PDB entry 8RH1 | electron microscopy, 3.45 A resolution | chains H and L of the 9 polymer chains in the assembly

[Chain H]
Name: HDIT101 Fab heavy chain
Organism: Homo sapiens
Notes: antibody fragment or engineered binder
Sequence (450 residues; numbered 22 to 471; the number before each row is that of its first residue):
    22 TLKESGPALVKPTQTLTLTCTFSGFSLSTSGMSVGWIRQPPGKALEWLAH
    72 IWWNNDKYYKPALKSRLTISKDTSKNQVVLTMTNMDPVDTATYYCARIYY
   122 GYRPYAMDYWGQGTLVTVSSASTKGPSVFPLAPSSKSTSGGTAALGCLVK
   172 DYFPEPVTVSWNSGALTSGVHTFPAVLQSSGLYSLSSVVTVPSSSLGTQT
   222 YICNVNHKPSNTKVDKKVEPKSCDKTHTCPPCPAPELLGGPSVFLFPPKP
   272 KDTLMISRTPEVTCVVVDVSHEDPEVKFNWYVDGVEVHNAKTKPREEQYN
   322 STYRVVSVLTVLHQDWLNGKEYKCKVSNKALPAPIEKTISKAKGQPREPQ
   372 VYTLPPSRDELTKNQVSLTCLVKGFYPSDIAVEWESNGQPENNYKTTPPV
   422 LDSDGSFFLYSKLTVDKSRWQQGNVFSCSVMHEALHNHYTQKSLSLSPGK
Disordered / not traced: 142-471
Disulfides: Cys41-Cys116

[Chain L]
Name: HDIT101 Fab light chain
Organism: Homo sapiens
Notes: antibody fragment or engineered binder
Sequence (218 residues; each row starts with the number of its first residue):
    21 IVMTQTPLSLPVTPGEPASISCRSSQSIVHSNGNTYLEWYLQKPGQSPQL
    71 LIYKVSNRFSGVPDRFSGSGSGTDFTLKISRVEAEDVGVYYCFQGSHVPW
   121 SFGQGTKLEIKRTVAAPSVFIFPPSDEQLKSGTASVVCLLNNFYPREAKV
   171 QWKVDNALQSGNSQESVTEQDSKDSTYSLSSTLTLSKADYEKHKVYACEV
   221 THQGLSSPVTKSFNRGEC
Disordered / not traced: 132-238
Disulfides: Cys42-Cys112

[Interface between chain H and chain L]
Residue-residue contacts - 39 pairs, chain H then chain L:
  Ile58(H) with Phe122(L), hydrophobic
  Gln60(H) with Gln62(L), hydrogen bond; Tyr111(L), hydrogen bond
  Lys64(H) with Tyr111(L), hydrogen bond (backbone-side chain)
  Ala65(H) with Tyr111(L); Gly123(L); Gln124(L)
  Leu66(H) with Pro68(L), hydrophobic; Tyr111(L); Phe122(L)
  Trp68(H) with Pro119(L), hydrophobic; Trp120(L); Phe122(L), hydrophobic
  His71(H) with Trp120(L)
  Pro82(H) with Pro119(L)
  Tyr115(H) with Gln62(L), hydrogen bond
  Ile119(H) with Trp120(L), hydrophobic
  Tyr121(H) with Tyr56(L); Glu58(L), hydrogen bond; Phe113(L); Gly115(L); Trp120(L), hydrophobic
  Arg124(H) with Tyr73(L), hydrogen bond
  Pro125(H) with Tyr56(L); Glu58(L); Tyr73(L), hydrophobic; Lys74(L)
  Tyr126(H) with Glu58(L); Leu70(L), hydrophobic; Tyr73(L), hydrophobic; Phe79(L), hydrophobic
  Ala127(H) with Glu58(L), hydrogen bond (backbone-side chain); Tyr60(L), hydrogen bond (backbone-side chain); Leu70(L)
  Met128(H) with Tyr60(L); Phe122(L), hydrophobic
  Trp131(H) with Tyr60(L), hydrophobic; Pro68(L), hydrophobic
  Gly132(H) with Ser67(L)
Also at the interface, not in a pair above, chain H (22 interface residues in all): Glu67, Tyr79, Lys81, Asp129
Also at the interface, not in a pair above, chain L (20 interface residues in all): Gln66, Val118

[Overview]
The interface between chain H and chain L involves 22 residues on one side and 20 on the other; the contacts
include 8 hydrogen bonds. Polar contacts include Gln60(H)-Gln62(L), Gln60(H)-Tyr111(L) and Lys64(H)-Tyr111(L).
Chain H is HDIT101 Fab heavy chain and chain L is HDIT101 Fab light chain, both from Homo sapiens; the
structure, Trimeric HSV-2F gB ectodomain in postfusion conformation with three bound HDIT101 Fab molecules,
was determined by electron microscopy, deposited together with 8RGZ.
